Entry 7LN2 (electron microscopy, 3.63 A resolution); this record covers chains D and G of the 7 polymer chains in the assembly.

Chain D:
Protein: Transitional endoplasmic reticulum ATPase
Organism: Homo sapiens
Notes: EC 3.6.4.6
Reference sequence: P55072 (TERA_HUMAN); residues 1-806 here = UniProt positions 1-806
Amino-acid sequence (806 residues; numbered 1 to 806; the number before each row is that of its first residue):
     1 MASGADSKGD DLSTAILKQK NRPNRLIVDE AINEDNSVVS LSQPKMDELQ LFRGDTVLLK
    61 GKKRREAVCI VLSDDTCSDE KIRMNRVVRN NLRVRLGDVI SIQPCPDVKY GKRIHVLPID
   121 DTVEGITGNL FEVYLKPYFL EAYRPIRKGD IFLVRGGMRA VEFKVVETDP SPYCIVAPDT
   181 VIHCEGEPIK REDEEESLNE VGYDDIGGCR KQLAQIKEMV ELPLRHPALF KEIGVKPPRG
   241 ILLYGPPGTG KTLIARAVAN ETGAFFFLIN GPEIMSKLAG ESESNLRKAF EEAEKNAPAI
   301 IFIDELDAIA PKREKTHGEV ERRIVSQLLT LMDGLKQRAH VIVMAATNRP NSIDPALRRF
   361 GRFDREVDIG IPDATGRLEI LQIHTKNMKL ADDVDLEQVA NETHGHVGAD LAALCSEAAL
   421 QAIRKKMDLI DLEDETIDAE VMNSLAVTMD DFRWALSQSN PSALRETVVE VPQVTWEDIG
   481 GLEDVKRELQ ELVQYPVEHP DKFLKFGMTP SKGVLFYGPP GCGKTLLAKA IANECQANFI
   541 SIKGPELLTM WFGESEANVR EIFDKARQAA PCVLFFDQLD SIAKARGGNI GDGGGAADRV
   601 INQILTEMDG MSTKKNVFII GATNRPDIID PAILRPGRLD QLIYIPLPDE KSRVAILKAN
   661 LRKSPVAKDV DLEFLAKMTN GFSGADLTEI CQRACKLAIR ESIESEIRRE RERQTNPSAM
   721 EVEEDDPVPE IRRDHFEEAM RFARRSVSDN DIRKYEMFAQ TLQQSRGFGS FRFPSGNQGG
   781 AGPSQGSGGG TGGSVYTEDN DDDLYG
Unresolved in the structure: 1-11, 715-726, 776-806
Construct notes: engineered mutation Glu232 (Ala in P55072), Gln578 (Glu in P55072)
Ion coordination: Mg2+ site 1: Thr252 (together with ATP); Mg2+ site 2: Thr525, Asp577 (together with ATP)
Small-molecule neighbours:
  - ATP (adenosine-5'-triphosphate), molecule 1: Asp205, Ile206, Gly207, Pro246, Pro247, Gly248, Thr249, Gly250, Lys251, Thr252, Leu253, Glu305, Asn348, Ile380, His384, Gly408, Ala409, Ala412
  - ATP, molecule 2: Asp333, Arg359, Arg362
  - ATP, molecule 3: Asp478, Ile479, Gly480, Leu482, Pro519, Pro520, Gly521, Cys522, Gly523, Lys524, Thr525, Leu526, Gln578, Asn624, Ile656, Asn660, Gly684, Ala685, Thr688
  - ATP, molecule 4: Asp609, Arg635, Arg638
Curated features (UniProtKB/Swiss-Prot):
  - region: Thr797 to Gly806 (Interaction with UBXN6)
  - motif: Asp802 to Gly806 (PIM motif)
  - binding site (ATP): Pro247 to Leu253, Asn348, His384, Gly521 to Leu526
  - modified residue: Ala2 (N-acetylalanine), Ser3 (Phosphoserine), Ser7 (Phosphoserine), Ser13 (Phosphoserine), Ser37 (Phosphoserine), Lys315 (N6,N6,N6-trimethyllysine), Thr436 (Phosphothreonine), Ser462 (Phosphoserine), Lys502 (N6-acetyllysine), Lys505 (N6-acetyllysine), Lys668 (N6-acetyllysine), Ser702 (Phosphoserine), Lys754 (N6-acetyllysine), Ser770 (Phosphoserine), Ser775 (Phosphoserine), Ser787 (Phosphoserine), Tyr805 (Phosphotyrosine)
  - cross-link (Glycyl lysine isopeptide (Lys-Gly)): Lys8 (interchain with G-Cter in SUMO2), Lys18 (interchain with G-Cter in SUMO2)
Reported in the primary citation:
  - mutagenesis - W551A/F552A, R599A: abolished catalytic activity
  - mutagenesis - I590A/D592A: unchanged catalytic activity
  - mutagenesis - L464A: decreased catalytic activity
  - disease-associated variants - A232E: increased catalytic activity (citing earlier work)
  - mutagenesis - E578Q: decreased catalytic activity (citing earlier work)

Chain G:
Protein: polyubiquitinated Ub-Eos
Organism: Mus musculus
Amino-acid sequence (22 residues; each row starts with the number of its first residue; X marks 22 residues of unknown identity (built as UNK)):
     1 XXXXXXXXXX XXXXXXXXXX XX

Chain D / chain G interface:
Chain D side of the interface, 11 residues: Lys277, Leu278, Ala279, His317, Met550, Trp551, Phe552, Ile590, Gly591, Asp592, Gly593

Summary:
No residue of chain D is in contact with chain G. Chain D binds 4 copies of ATP. Curated annotation (UniProt)
lists 15 ATP-binding residues on chain D. The paper reports that W551A/F552A and R599A of chain D abolish
catalytic activity; L464A and E578Q of chain D reduce catalytic activity; 6 substitutions were tested in all.
Here chain D is Transitional endoplasmic reticulum ATPase (Homo sapiens) and chain G is polyubiquitinated
Ub-Eos (Mus musculus). Entry 7LN2 (Cryo-EM structure of human p97 in complex with Npl4/Ufd1 and
polyubiquitinated Ub-Eos (FOM, Class 1)) was determined by electron microscopy, deposited together with 7LMZ,
7LN0, 7LN1, 7LN3, 7LN4, 7LN5 and 7LN6.
